6RQF - chains B and G of the 16 polymer chains in the assembly; structure by electron microscopy, 3.58 A resolution.

# Chain B
Molecule: Cytochrome b6-f complex subunit 4
Organism: Spinacia oleracea
Reference sequence: P00166 (PETD_SPIOL); residues 1-160 here = UniProt positions 1-160
Amino-acid sequence (160 residues; each row starts with the number of its first residue):
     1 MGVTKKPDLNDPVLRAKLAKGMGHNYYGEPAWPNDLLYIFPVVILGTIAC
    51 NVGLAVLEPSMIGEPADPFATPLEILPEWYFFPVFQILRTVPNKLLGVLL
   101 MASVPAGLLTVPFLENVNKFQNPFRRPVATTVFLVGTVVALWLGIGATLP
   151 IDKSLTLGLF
Residues lining bound ligands:
  - 6PL ((4S,7R)-4-hydroxy-N,N,N-trimethyl-9-oxo-7-[(palmitoyloxy)methyl]-3,5,8-trioxa-4-phosphahexacosan-1-aminium 4-oxide): T47, C50, N51, L54
  - chlorophyll a (CLA): Y80, F81, P83, V84, V104, P105, L108, A129, V132, F133, V135, G136, V139, A140, L143
  - heme c (HEC): N25, F40, V43
Reported in the primary citation:
  - binding site for chlorophyll a: V84, M101
  - catalytic residues: E78 (citing earlier work)

# Chain G
Molecule: Cytochrome b6-f complex subunit 5
Organism: Spinacia oleracea
Reference sequence: P69461 (PETG_SPIOL); numbering as in UniProt (aligned over 1-37)
Amino-acid sequence (37 residues; each row starts with the number of its first residue):
     1 MIEVFLFGIVLGLIPITLAGLFVTAYLQYRRGDQLDL
Residues lining bound ligands:
  - 6PL ((4S,7R)-4-hydroxy-N,N,N-trimethyl-9-oxo-7-[(palmitoyloxy)methyl]-3,5,8-trioxa-4-phosphahexacosan-1-aminium 4-oxide): F5, I9, L13
  - beta-carotene (BCR): L13, I16, T17, A19, G20, V23, L27, L35

# Chain B / chain G interface
Residue-residue contacts (18):
  E58(B) with F5(G)
  M61(B) with M1(G), hydrophobic
  E74(B) with M1(G)
  W79(B) with L6(G); F7(G), hydrophobic; V10(G), hydrophobic
  F82(B) with F7(G), hydrophobic
  N122(B) with A25(G), hydrogen bond (side chain-backbone); Y29(G)
  P123(B) with A25(G)
  F124(B) with F22(G); A25(G); Y26(G)
  R125(B) with Y29(G); R31(G)
  T130(B) with F22(G)
  F133(B) with L18(G), hydrophobic
  L141(B) with L11(G), hydrophobic
Interface residues without a listed pair, chain B (16 interface residues in all): L54, L76, L134, T137
Interface residues without a listed pair, chain G (14 interface residues in all): I9, Q28

# In short
Chain B and chain G form an interface of 16 and 14 residues respectively, with 1 hydrogen bond. Its one
hydrogen-bonded contact is N122(B)-A25(G). Compound 6PL is bound between chain B and chain G. From the paper:
the catalytic residue E78(B); a binding site for chlorophyll a at V84(B) and M101(B).
Here chain B is Cytochrome b6-f complex subunit 4 and chain G is Cytochrome b6-f complex subunit 5, both from
Spinacia oleracea. Entry 6RQF (3.6 Angstrom cryo-EM structure of the dimeric cytochrome b6f complex from
Spinacia oleracea with natively bound ...) was determined by electron microscopy.
